7FCA - chains C and E of the 6 polymer chains in the assembly; structure by X-ray diffraction, 2.21 A resolution.

[Chain C (and E)]
Molecule: Fructokinase, PfkB
From: Mycobacterium marinum (strain ATCC BAA-535 / M)
Notes: chain E of this document is another copy of the same molecule, construct and numbering; everything in this record applies to it too
UniProt: B2HEF4 (B2HEF4_MYCMM); residues 1-303 here = UniProt positions 1-303
Chain sequence (303 residues; row label = number of the first residue in the row):
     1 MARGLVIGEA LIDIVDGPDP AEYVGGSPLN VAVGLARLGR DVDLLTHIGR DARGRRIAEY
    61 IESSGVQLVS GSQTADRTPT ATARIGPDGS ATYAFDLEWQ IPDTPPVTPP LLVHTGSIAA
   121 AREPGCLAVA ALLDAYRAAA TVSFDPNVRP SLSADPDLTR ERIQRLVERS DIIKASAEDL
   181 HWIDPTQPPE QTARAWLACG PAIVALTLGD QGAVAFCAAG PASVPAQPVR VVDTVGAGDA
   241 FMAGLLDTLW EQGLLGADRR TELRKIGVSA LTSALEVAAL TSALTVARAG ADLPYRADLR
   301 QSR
Disordered / not traced: 1, 16-20, 84-91, 228-232, 293-303 (chain E: 1, 18, 84-91, 230-233, 293-303)
Differences from the reference sequence: conflict T108 (Ala in B2HEF4)

[How chain C and chain E interact]
Contacting residue pairs - 10 pairs, chain C then chain E:
  E123(C) - L158(E)
  L127(C) - D155(E)
  L158(C) - R165(E)
  E161(C) - R165(E)  salt bridge
  E161(C) - R169(E)  salt bridge
  R162(C) - E161(E)  salt bridge
  R165(C) - E161(E)
  R165(C) - Q164(E)
  R165(C) - R165(E)
  R165(C) - E168(E)  salt bridge
Interface residues without a listed pair, chain C (7 interface residues in all): D157
Interface residues without a listed pair, chain E (8 interface residues in all): D157

[Summary]
7 residues of chain C and 8 residues of chain E are in contact; the contacts include 4 salt bridges. Among the
polar pairs are E161(C)-R165(E), E161(C)-R169(E) and R162(C)-E161(E).
Chain C and chain E are both Fructokinase, PfkB (Mycobacterium marinum (strain ATCC BAA-535 / M)); the
structure, PfkB(Mycobacterium marinum), was determined by X-ray diffraction together with 7CF8 from the same
study.
